PDB entry 8A8O | X-ray diffraction, 1.45 A resolution | chains A and D of the 4 polymer chains in the assembly

[Chain A]
Name: Alpha-subunit of the PAPS reductase from Methanothermococcus thermolithotrophicus
Organism: Methanothermococcus thermolithotrophicus DSM 2095
Amino-acid sequence (571 residues; each row starts with the number of its first residue):
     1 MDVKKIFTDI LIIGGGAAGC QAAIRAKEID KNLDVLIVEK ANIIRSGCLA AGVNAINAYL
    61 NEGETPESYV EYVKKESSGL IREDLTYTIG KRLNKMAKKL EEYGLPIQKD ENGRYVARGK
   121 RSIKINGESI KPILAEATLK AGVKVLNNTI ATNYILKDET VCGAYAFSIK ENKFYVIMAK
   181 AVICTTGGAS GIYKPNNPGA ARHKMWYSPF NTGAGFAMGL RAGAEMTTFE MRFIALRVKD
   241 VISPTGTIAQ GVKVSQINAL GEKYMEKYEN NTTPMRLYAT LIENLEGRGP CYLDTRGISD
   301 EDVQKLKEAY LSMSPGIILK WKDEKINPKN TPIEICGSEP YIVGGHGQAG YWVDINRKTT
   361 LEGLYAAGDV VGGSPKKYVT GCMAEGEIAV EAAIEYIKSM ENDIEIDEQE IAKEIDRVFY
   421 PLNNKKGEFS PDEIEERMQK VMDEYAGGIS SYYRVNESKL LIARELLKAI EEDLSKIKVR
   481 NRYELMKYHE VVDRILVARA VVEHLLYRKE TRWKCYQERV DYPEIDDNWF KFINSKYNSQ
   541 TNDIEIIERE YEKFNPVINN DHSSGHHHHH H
Unresolved in the structure: 557-571
Ion coordination: Ca2+ near Glu435 (its only coordinating residue here); Na+: Glu472, Ser475
Small-molecule neighbours: FAD (flavin-adenine dinucleotide): Ile13, Gly14, Gly15, Gly16, Ala17, Ala18, Gly19, Val38, Glu39, Lys40, Ala41, Ser46, Gly47, Cys48, Leu49, Val53, Asn54, Ala55, Ile56, Asn57, Thr149, Ile150, Ala151, Thr185, Thr186, Gly187, Trp206, Tyr207, Ser208, Phe210, Asn211, Ala214, His346, Ala367, Gly368, Asp369, Val370, Tyr378, Val379, Cys382
What the authors report for this chain:
  - specificity-determining residues: Gly104 to Ile123 (proposed by the authors, not directly observed)
  - binding site for flavin-adenine dinucleotide: Trp206, Tyr207

[Chain D]
Name: Beta-subunit of the PAPS reductase from Methanothermococcus thermolithotrophicus
Organism: Methanothermococcus thermolithotrophicus DSM 2095
Amino-acid sequence (104 residues; each row starts with the number of its first residue):
     1 MTIRIIEEIC IGCGLCTKVC PGNLLYQRED GKSEIMDKRD CWDCAACVKE CPVNAIEMYL
    61 QPEIGGRGST LKAKKTDDSI VWIITDNNGE EEVIEVKNKK TFDM
Unresolved in the structure: 1, 104
Ion coordination: 4Fe-4S cluster Fe site 1: Cys10, Cys13, Cys16, Cys51; 4Fe-4S cluster Fe site 2: Cys20, Cys41, Cys44, Cys47
Small-molecule neighbours:
  - 4Fe-4S cluster (SF4), molecule 1: Ile3, Cys20, Pro21, Leu24, Leu25, Ile35, Cys41, Trp42, Asp43, Cys44, Ala45, Ala46, Cys47, Met58
  - 4Fe-4S cluster (SF4), molecule 2: Ile5, Cys10, Ile11, Gly12, Cys13, Gly14, Leu15, Cys16, Ser33, Cys51, Pro52, Val53, Ala55, Ile56

[Interface between chain A and chain D]
Pairs across the interface (99; chain A residue first):
  Lys40(A) - Asn23(D)  hydrogen bond (backbone-side chain)
  Ala41(A) - Cys20(D)
  Ala41(A) - Pro21(D)
  Ala41(A) - Asn23(D)
  Asn42(A) - Lys18(D)
  Asn42(A) - Val19(D)
  Asn42(A) - Cys20(D)  hydrogen bond (side chain-backbone)
  Ile44(A) - Lys18(D)
  Arg45(A) - Val19(D)
  Arg45(A) - Ala46(D)
  Arg45(A) - Lys49(D)
  Gly47(A) - Trp42(D)
  Cys48(A) - Trp42(D)
  Ala50(A) - Pro21(D)  hydrophobic
  Ala50(A) - Trp42(D)  hydrophobic
  Ala51(A) - Cys44(D)
  Gly104(A) - Lys99(D)
  Pro106(A) - Asn98(D)
  Pro106(A) - Lys99(D)
  Pro106(A) - Thr101(D)
  Gln108(A) - Thr101(D)  hydrogen bond
  Gln108(A) - Phe102(D)
  Lys124(A) - Phe102(D)
  Lys124(A) - Asp103(D)
  Ile125(A) - Thr101(D)
  Ile125(A) - Phe102(D)
  Asn126(A) - Lys97(D)  hydrogen bond (side chain-backbone)
  Asn126(A) - Asn98(D)  hydrogen bond (side chain-backbone)
  Asn126(A) - Lys100(D)  hydrogen bond (side chain-backbone)
  Asn126(A) - Thr101(D)
  Asn126(A) - Phe102(D)
  Glu128(A) - Lys49(D)  salt bridge
  Glu128(A) - Ile80(D)
  Asn148(A) - Asn23(D)  hydrogen bond
  Ile169(A) - Asn23(D)
  Asn197(A) - Ile64(D)
  Gly199(A) - Arg39(D)
  Ala200(A) - Arg39(D)
  Ala200(A) - Gln61(D)  hydrogen bond (backbone-side chain)
  Ala200(A) - Glu63(D)
  Ala201(A) - Gln61(D)
  Ala201(A) - Ile64(D)  hydrophobic
  Arg202(A) - Asp37(D)  salt bridge
  Arg202(A) - Arg39(D)
  Arg202(A) - Asp40(D)  salt bridge
  His203(A) - Arg39(D)
  His203(A) - Asp40(D)  salt bridge
  His203(A) - Cys41(D)
  His203(A) - Trp42(D)
  Lys204(A) - Asp43(D)  salt bridge
  Lys204(A) - Gln61(D)
  Lys204(A) - Ile64(D)
  Met205(A) - Trp42(D)  hydrogen bond (backbone-side chain)
  Trp206(A) - Trp42(D)
  Tyr207(A) - Trp42(D)
  Ser208(A) - Trp42(D)
  Pro209(A) - Trp42(D)
  Phe210(A) - Pro21(D)
  Phe210(A) - Gly22(D)
  Phe210(A) - Asp40(D)
  Gly251(A) - Asp103(D)
  Gln304(A) - Ile94(D)
  Lys307(A) - Glu92(D)  salt bridge
  Lys307(A) - Ile94(D)
  Glu308(A) - Ile94(D)
  Glu308(A) - Val96(D)
  Glu308(A) - Phe102(D)
  Ala309(A) - Phe102(D)  hydrophobic
  Leu311(A) - Leu71(D)  hydrophobic
  Leu311(A) - Trp82(D)
  Ser312(A) - Val96(D)
  Ser312(A) - Phe102(D)
  Pro315(A) - Ala45(D)  hydrophobic
  Pro315(A) - Leu71(D)  hydrophobic
  Ile318(A) - Ile84(D)  hydrophobic
  Leu319(A) - Met58(D)  hydrophobic
  Leu319(A) - Tyr59(D)  hydrophobic
  Leu319(A) - Leu60(D)  hydrophobic
  Leu319(A) - Ser69(D)
  Leu319(A) - Thr70(D)
  Leu319(A) - Leu71(D)
  Lys320(A) - Leu60(D)
  Lys322(A) - Ser69(D)
  Lys322(A) - Ile84(D)
  Lys322(A) - Asp86(D)
  Lys322(A) - Glu92(D)  salt bridge
  Asp323(A) - Gly66(D)
  Asp323(A) - Arg67(D)  hydrogen bond (side chain-backbone)
  Asp323(A) - Gly68(D)
  Asp323(A) - Ser69(D)  hydrogen bond
  Asp323(A) - Asn87(D)
  Lys325(A) - Asn87(D)  hydrogen bond
  Lys325(A) - Asn88(D)
  Asp432(A) - Arg39(D)  salt bridge
  Tyr483(A) - Gly22(D)
  Tyr483(A) - Asn23(D)
  Tyr483(A) - Leu24(D)
  Tyr483(A) - Met36(D)  hydrophobic
  Met486(A) - Asn23(D)
Interface residues without a listed pair, chain A (55 interface residues in all): Ser46, Ile107, Asp240, Val241, Thr247, Lys305, Gly316
Interface residues without a listed pair, chain D (49 interface residues in all): Thr17, Gly65, Glu95

[Summary]
55 residues of chain A and 49 residues of chain D are in contact; the contacts include 12 hydrogen bonds and 8
salt bridges. Polar contacts include Glu128(A)-Lys49(D), Arg202(A)-Asp37(D) and Arg202(A)-Asp40(D). Bound to
chain A: flavin-adenine dinucleotide. From the paper: a binding site for flavin-adenine dinucleotide at
Trp206(A) and Tyr207(A); the specificity determinant Gly104(A).
Here chain A is Alpha-subunit of the PAPS reductase from Methanothermococcus thermolithotrophicus and chain D
is Beta-subunit of the PAPS reductase from Methanothermococcus thermolithotrophicus, both from
Methanothermococcus thermolithotrophicus DSM 2095. Entry 8A8O (PAPS reductase from Methanothermococcus
thermolithotrophicus refined to 1.45 A) was determined by X-ray diffraction, deposited together with 8A8D,
8A8G, 8A8H and 8A8K.
